Entry 4TKK (X-ray diffraction, 2.40 A resolution); this record covers chains A and B.

[Chain A (and B)]
Molecule: Holliday junction resolvase Hjc
Source organism: Sulfolobus solfataricus
Notes: EC 3.1.22.4; chain B of this document is another copy of the same molecule, construct and numbering; everything in this record applies to it too
UniProt: Q7LXU0 (HJC_SULSO); residue numbers follow UniProt; this construct covers 1-143
Amino-acid sequence (143 residues; each row starts with the number of its first residue):
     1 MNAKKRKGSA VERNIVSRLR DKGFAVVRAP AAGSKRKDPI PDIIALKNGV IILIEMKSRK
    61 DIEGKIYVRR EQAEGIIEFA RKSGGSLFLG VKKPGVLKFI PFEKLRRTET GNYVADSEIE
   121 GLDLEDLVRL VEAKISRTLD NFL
Unresolved in the structure: 1-8, 32-36, 141-143
Construct notes: engineered mutation A32 (Ser in Q7LXU0)
Swiss-Prot annotation at these positions:
  - binding site (Mg(2+)): E12, D42, E55
  - site: K57 (Transition state stabilizer)
  - mutagenesis: E12 (E12Q: No cleavage of 4-way junction DNA. Binds junction DNA normally), D42 (D42N: No cleavage of 4-way junction DNA. Binds junction DNA normally), E55 (E55Q: No cleavage of 4-way junction DNA. Binds junction DNA normally), K57 (K57A: 1000-fold less cleavage of 4-way junction DNA. Binds junction DNA normally), R137 to L143 (No interaction with PCNA1)

[How chain A and chain B interact]
Residue-residue contacts - 43 pairs, chain A then chain B:
  R20(A) - I40(B)
  G23(A) - K82(B)
  F24(A) - K82(B)
  A25(A) - F79(B)  hydrophobic
  A25(A) - S83(B)
  V26(A) - I40(B)
  V26(A) - F79(B)
  V27(A) - P30(B)
  V27(A) - I40(B)  hydrophobic
  V27(A) - I44(B)  hydrophobic
  R28(A) - P30(B)
  P30(A) - V27(B)
  P30(A) - R28(B)
  I40(A) - R20(B)
  I40(A) - V26(B)
  I40(A) - V27(B)  hydrophobic
  I44(A) - V27(B)  hydrophobic
  L46(A) - I51(B)  hydrophobic
  L46(A) - K82(B)
  L46(A) - S83(B)
  K47(A) - K82(B)
  K47(A) - S83(B)
  N48(A) - R81(B)
  N48(A) - K82(B)  hydrogen bond (backbone-backbone)
  N48(A) - S83(B)  hydrogen bond (backbone-backbone)
  G49(A) - G49(B)
  G49(A) - I51(B)
  G49(A) - S83(B)  hydrogen bond (backbone-backbone)
  G49(A) - G84(B)
  I51(A) - L46(B)  hydrophobic
  I51(A) - G49(B)
  F79(A) - A25(B)
  F79(A) - V26(B)
  K82(A) - G23(B)
  K82(A) - L46(B)
  K82(A) - K47(B)
  K82(A) - N48(B)  hydrogen bond (backbone-backbone)
  S83(A) - A25(B)
  S83(A) - L46(B)
  S83(A) - K47(B)
  S83(A) - N48(B)  hydrogen bond (backbone-backbone)
  S83(A) - G49(B)  hydrogen bond (backbone-backbone)
  G84(A) - N48(B)
Other interface residues (no listed pair), chain A (20 interface residues in all): A29
Other interface residues (no listed pair), chain B (22 interface residues in all): F24, A29, D38

[Summary]
The interface between chain A and chain B involves 20 residues on one side and 22 on the other, with 6
hydrogen bonds. Backbone hydrogen bonds pair N48(A)-K82(B), N48(A)-S83(B) and G49(A)-S83(B). From UniProt: 3
Mg2+-binding residues and 11 mutagenesis sites on chain A.
Both chains are Holliday junction resolvase Hjc (Sulfolobus solfataricus). Entry 4TKK (Sulfolobus solfataricus
HJC mutants) was determined by X-ray diffraction (same publication as 4TKD).
